PDB entry 6ZHY | electron microscopy, 3.00 A resolution | chains B and J of the 9 polymer chains in the assembly

Chain B:
Molecule: Histone H4
Organism: Xenopus laevis
UniProt: P62799 (H4_XENLA); residues 0-102 here correspond to UniProt positions 1-103 (UniProt number = residue number + 1)
Chain sequence (103 residues; each row starts with the number of its first residue; numbering starts at 0):
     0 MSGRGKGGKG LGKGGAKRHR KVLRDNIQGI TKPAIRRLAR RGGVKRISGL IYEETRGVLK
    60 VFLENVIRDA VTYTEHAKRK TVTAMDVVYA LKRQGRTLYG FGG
Disordered / not traced: 0-18
Swiss-Prot annotation at these positions:
  - DNA-binding region: Lys16 to Lys20
  - modified residue: Ser1 (N-acetylserine), Arg3 (Asymmetric dimethylarginine), Lys5 (N6-(2-hydroxyisobutyryl)lysine), Lys8 (N6-(2-hydroxyisobutyryl)lysine), Lys12 (N6-(2-hydroxyisobutyryl)lysine), Lys16 (N6-(2-hydroxyisobutyryl)lysine), Lys20 (N6,N6,N6-trimethyllysine), Lys31 (N6-(2-hydroxyisobutyryl)lysine), Lys44 (N6-(2-hydroxyisobutyryl)lysine), Ser47 (Phosphoserine), Tyr51 (Phosphotyrosine), Lys59 (N6-(2-hydroxyisobutyryl)lysine), Lys77 (N6-(2-hydroxyisobutyryl)lysine), Lys79 (N6-(2-hydroxyisobutyryl)lysine), Tyr88 (Phosphotyrosine), Lys91 (N6-(2-hydroxyisobutyryl)lysine)
  - cross-link (Glycyl lysine isopeptide (Lys-Gly)): Lys31 (interchain with G-Cter in UFM1), Lys91 (interchain with G-Cter in ubiquitin)

Chain J:
Molecule: DNA (110-MER) Widom 601 sequence
Organism: synthetic construct
Sequence (145 nucleotides; row label = number of the first residue in the row; numbers below 1 keep their minus sign (DA-72 is residue -72)):
   -72 ATCGATGTAT ATATCTGACA CGTGCCTGGA GACTAGGGAG TAATCCCCTT GGCGGTTAAA
   -12 ACGCGGGGGA CAGCGCGTAC GTGCGTTTAA GCGGTGCTAG AGCTGTCTAC GACCAATTGA
    48 GCGGCCTCGG CACCGGGATT CTGAT
Disordered / not traced: -72 to -38

Chain B / chain J interface:
Residue-residue contacts (12; chain B residue first):
  Arg35(B) - DG8(J)  salt bridge to the phosphate
  Arg39(B) - DG8(J)  salt bridge to the phosphate
  Arg45(B) - DC7(J)  hydrogen bond to the sugar
  Arg45(B) - DG8(J)  phosphate contact
  Ile46(B) - DC7(J)  phosphate contact
  Ile46(B) - DG8(J)  hydrogen bond to the phosphate
  Ser47(B) - DC7(J)  hydrogen bond to the phosphate
  Gly48(B) - DC7(J)  hydrogen bond to the phosphate
  Arg78(B) - DA28(J)  phosphate contact
  Lys79(B) - DG27(J)  salt bridge to the phosphate
  Lys79(B) - DA28(J)  hydrogen bond to the phosphate
  Thr80(B) - DA28(J)  hydrogen bond to the phosphate
Interface residues without a listed pair, chain B (12 interface residues in all): Lys44, Tyr51, Lys77
Interface residues without a listed pair, chain J (7 interface residues in all): DT9, DA26, DG29

Summary:
Chain B and chain J form an interface of 12 and 7 residues respectively, with 6 hydrogen bonds and 3 salt
bridges. Polar pairs include Arg45(B)-DC7(J), Ile46(B)-DG8(J) and Ser47(B)-DC7(J). Curated annotation
(UniProt) lists a DNA-binding region on chain B.
Chain B is Histone H4 (Xenopus laevis) and chain J is DNA (110-MER) Widom 601 sequence (synthetic construct);
the structure, Cryo-EM structure of the regulatory linker of ALC1 bound to the nucleosome's acidic patch:
hexasome class, was determined by electron microscopy (same publication as 6ZHX).
